Entry 4HAQ (X-ray diffraction, 1.90 A resolution); this record covers chain A.

== Chain A ==
Name: GH7 family protein
From: Limnoria quadripunctata
Notes: EC 3.2.1.91
UniProt: D4HRL0 (D4HRL0_9CRUS); residues 24-453 here correspond to UniProt positions 19-448 (UniProt number = residue number - 5)
Amino-acid sequence (431 residues; row label = number of the first residue in the row):
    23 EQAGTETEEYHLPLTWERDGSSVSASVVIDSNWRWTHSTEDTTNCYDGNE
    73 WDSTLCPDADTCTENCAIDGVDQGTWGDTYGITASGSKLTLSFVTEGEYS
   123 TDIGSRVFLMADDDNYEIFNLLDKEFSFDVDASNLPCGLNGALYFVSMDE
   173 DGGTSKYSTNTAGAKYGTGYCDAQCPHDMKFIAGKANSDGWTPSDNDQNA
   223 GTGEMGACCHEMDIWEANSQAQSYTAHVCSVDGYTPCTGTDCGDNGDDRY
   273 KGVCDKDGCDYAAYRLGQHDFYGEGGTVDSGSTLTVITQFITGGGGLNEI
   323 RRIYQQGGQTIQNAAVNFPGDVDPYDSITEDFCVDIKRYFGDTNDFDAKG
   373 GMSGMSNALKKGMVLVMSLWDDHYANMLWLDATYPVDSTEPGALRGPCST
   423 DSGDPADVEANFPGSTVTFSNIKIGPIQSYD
Construct notes: expression tag (23)
Modified / non-standard residues: E23 (pyroglutamic acid; PCA)
Cystine bridges: C67-C88, C78-C84, C159-C420, C193-C231, C197-C230, C251-C276, C259-C264, C281-C355
Bound ions: Mg2+ near T262 (its only coordinating residue here); Ca2+: G330 (shared with 2 residues of chain B)
Swiss-Prot annotation at these positions:
  - active site: E233 (Nucleophile), E238 (Proton donor/acceptor)
  - binding site (substrate): Y102, D124, I125, K202, D235 to E238, H249, R271, D279, W401, R417
Reported in the primary citation:
  - binding site for beta-D-glucopyranose: W55, W57, Y121
  - conformationally variable residues (side-chain flip): Y121
  - catalytic residues: E233, D235, E238 (by similarity / conservation)

== Overview ==
From UniProt: active-site residues E233 and E238 and 13 substrate-binding residues. From the paper: catalytic
residues E233, D235 and E238; a binding site for beta-D-glucopyranose at W55, W57 and Y121.
Chain A is GH7 family protein (Limnoria quadripunctata); the structure, Crystal Structure of a GH7 family
cellobiohydrolase from Limnoria quadripunctata in complex with cellobiose and cellotriose, was determined by
X-ray diffraction (same publication as 4GWA, 4HAP and 4IPM).
